Entry 6C4M (X-ray diffraction, 1.94 A resolution); this record covers chain C.

Chain C:
Protein: Yersinopine dehydrogenase
Source organism: Yersinia pestis
UniProt: Q8CKU7 (Q8CKU7_YERPE); residues 1-456 here correspond to UniProt positions 11-466 (UniProt number = residue number + 10)
Sequence (474 residues; numbered -17 to 456; the number before each row is that of its first residue; numbers below 1 keep their minus sign (His-17 is residue -17)):
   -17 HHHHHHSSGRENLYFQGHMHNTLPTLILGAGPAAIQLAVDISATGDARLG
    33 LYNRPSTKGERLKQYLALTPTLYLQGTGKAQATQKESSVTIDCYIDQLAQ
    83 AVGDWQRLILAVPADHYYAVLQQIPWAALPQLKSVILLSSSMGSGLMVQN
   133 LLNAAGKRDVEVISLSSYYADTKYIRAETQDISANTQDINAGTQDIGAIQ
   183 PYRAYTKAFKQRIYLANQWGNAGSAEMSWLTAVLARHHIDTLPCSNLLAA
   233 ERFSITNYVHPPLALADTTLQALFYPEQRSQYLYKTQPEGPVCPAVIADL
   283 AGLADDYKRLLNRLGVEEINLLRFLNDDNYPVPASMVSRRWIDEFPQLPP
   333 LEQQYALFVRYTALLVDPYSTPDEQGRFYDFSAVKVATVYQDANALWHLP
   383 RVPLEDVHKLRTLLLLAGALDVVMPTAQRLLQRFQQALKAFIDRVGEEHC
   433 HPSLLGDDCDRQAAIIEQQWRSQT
Not modelled in the structure: -17 to 0, 157-180, 349-361, 456
Sequence notes: expression tag (-17 to 0)
Ligand contacts: NADP (NAP; NADP nicotinamide-adenine-dinucleotide phosphate): Gly11, Ala12, Gly13, Pro14, Ala15, Ala16, Asn35, Arg36, Ser38, Lys40, Gly41, Ala93, Val94, Pro95, Ala96, His98, Ser121, Tyr150, Ala152, Asp153, Thr154, Lys155, Tyr156, Arg383, Glu387
What the authors report for this chain:
  - binding site for NADP: Arg36, Ser38, Lys40, Asp153, Thr154
  - specificity-determining residues: Ser38, Lys40
  - specificity-determining residues: Asp153 (proposed by the authors, not directly observed)
  - catalytic residues: His242, Arg383, Asp388 (proposed by the authors, not directly observed)
  - contacts within the chain: His242-Asp388 (hydrogen bond)

Overview:
Ligands of chain C: NADP. The paper reports catalytic residues His242, Arg383 and Asp388; a binding site for
NADP at Arg36, Ser38 and Lys40 among others.
Chain C is Yersinopine dehydrogenase (Yersinia pestis); the structure, Yersinopine dehydrogenase (YpODH) -
NADP+ bound, was determined by X-ray diffraction together with 6C4L, 6C4N, 6C4R and 6C4T from the same study.
